Entry 6REA (electron microscopy, 3.60 A resolution); this record covers chains V and Z of the 20 polymer chains in the assembly.

Chain V:
Molecule: ATP synthase subunit alpha
From: Polytomella sp. Pringsheim 198.80
Reference sequence: A0ZW40 (A0ZW40_9CHLO); numbering as in UniProt (aligned over 1-562)
Amino-acid sequence (562 residues; row label = number of the first residue in the row):
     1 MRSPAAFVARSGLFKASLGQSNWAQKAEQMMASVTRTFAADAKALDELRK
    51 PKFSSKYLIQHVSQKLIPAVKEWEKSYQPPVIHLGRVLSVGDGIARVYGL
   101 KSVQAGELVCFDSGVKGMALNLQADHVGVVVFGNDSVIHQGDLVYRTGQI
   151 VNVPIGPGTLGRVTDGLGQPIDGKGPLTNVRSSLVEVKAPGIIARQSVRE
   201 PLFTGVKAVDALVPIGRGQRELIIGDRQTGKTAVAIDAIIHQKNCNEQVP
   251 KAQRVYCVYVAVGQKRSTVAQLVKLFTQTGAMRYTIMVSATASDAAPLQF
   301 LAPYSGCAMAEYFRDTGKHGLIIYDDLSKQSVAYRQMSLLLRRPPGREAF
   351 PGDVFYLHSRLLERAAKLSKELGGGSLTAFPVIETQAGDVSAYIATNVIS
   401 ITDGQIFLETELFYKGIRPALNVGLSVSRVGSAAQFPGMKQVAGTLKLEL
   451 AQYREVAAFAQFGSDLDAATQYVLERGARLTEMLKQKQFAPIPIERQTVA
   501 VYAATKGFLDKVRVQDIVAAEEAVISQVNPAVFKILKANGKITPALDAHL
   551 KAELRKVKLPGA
Unresolved in the structure: 1-42
Construct notes: conflict Arg266 (Lys in A0ZW40)
Bound ions: Mg2+: Thr232 (together with ATP)
Small-molecule neighbours:
  - ADP (adenosine-5'-diphosphate): Val427, Ser428, Arg429
  - ATP (adenosine-5'-triphosphate): Asp226, Arg227, Gln228, Thr229, Gly230, Lys231, Thr232, Ala233, Glu384, Phe413, Arg418, Pro419, Gln486, Lys487, Gln488

Chain Z:
Molecule: ATP synthase subunit beta
From: Polytomella sp. Pringsheim 198.80
Notes: EC 7.1.2.2
Reference sequence: A0ZW41 (A0ZW41_9CHLO); residues 1-574 here = UniProt positions 1-574
Amino-acid sequence (574 residues; each row starts with the number of its first residue):
     1 MALRYAAGLAKNVVQRQGASLNIARAFAAEPAPAIDAGYVSQVIGPVVDV
    51 RFDGELPSILSSLEVEGHSVRLVLEVAQHMGDNTVRCIAMDSTDGLVRGQ
   101 KVVDTGSPIKVPVGRGTLGRIMNVIGEPVDEQGPIDAADIWSIHREAPEF
   151 TEQSTEQEILVTGIKVVDLLAPYQRGGKIGLFGGAGVGKTVLIMELINNV
   201 AKAHGGFSVFAGVGERTREGNDLYREMIESGVIKLGAERGNSKCTLVYGQ
   251 MNEPPGARARVALTGLTVAEYFRDIEGQDVLLFVDNIFRFTQANSEVSAL
   301 LGRIPSAVGYQPTLATDLGGLQERITTTTKGSITSVQAVYVPADDLTDPA
   351 PATTFAHLDATTVLSRSIAELGIYPAVDPLDSTSRMLNPNVIGAEHYNVA
   401 RGVQKVLQDYKNLQDIIAILGMDELSEEDKLTVARARKIQRFLSQPFQVA
   451 EVFTGTPGKYVDLADTISGFQGVLTGKYDDLPEMAFYMVGDIKEVKEKAD
   501 KMAKDIASRKEADNKKVSEELKDIPSLDKLVSEIKEVVIEEDDGLEEDFK
   551 AEALSSETVVLNEEGKSVPLPKKN
Unresolved in the structure: 1-35
Construct notes: conflict Ala350 (Gly in A0ZW41), Leu387 (Arg in A0ZW41)
Bound ions: Mg2+: Thr190, Glu215, Glu219 (together with ADP)
Small-molecule neighbours:
  - ADP (adenosine-5'-diphosphate): Gly184, Ala185, Gly186, Val187, Gly188, Lys189, Thr190, Val191, Tyr374, Pro375, Phe447, Ala450, Phe453, Thr454, Met488
  - ATP (adenosine-5'-triphosphate): Ser384, Arg385, Tyr397

How chain V and chain Z interact:
Pairs across the interface (150):
  Pro80(V) - Glu563(Z)
  His83(V) - Asn562(Z)
  His83(V) - Glu563(Z)
  Leu84(V) - Glu563(Z)
  Gly99(V) - Arg98(Z)  hydrogen bond (backbone-side chain)
  Leu100(V) - Arg98(Z)  hydrogen bond (backbone-side chain)
  Lys101(V) - Val97(Z)
  Lys101(V) - Arg98(Z)
  Ser102(V) - Val97(Z)
  Val103(V) - Leu96(Z)
  Val103(V) - Val97(Z)
  Gln104(V) - Gly95(Z)
  Gln104(V) - Leu96(Z)
  Gln104(V) - Val97(Z)
  Ala105(V) - Val43(Z)  hydrophobic
  Ala105(V) - Thr93(Z)
  Ala105(V) - Asp94(Z)
  Ala105(V) - Gly95(Z)  hydrogen bond (backbone-backbone)
  Ala105(V) - Leu96(Z)  hydrogen bond (backbone-backbone)
  Cys110(V) - Thr558(Z)
  Cys110(V) - Val560(Z)  hydrophobic
  Cys110(V) - Leu570(Z)  hydrophobic
  Phe111(V) - Leu570(Z)
  Asp112(V) - Lys573(Z)
  Gly114(V) - Leu570(Z)
  Asn121(V) - Val43(Z)
  Asn121(V) - Ile44(Z)
  Leu122(V) - Gln42(Z)
  Leu122(V) - Val43(Z)  hydrogen bond (backbone-backbone)
  Leu122(V) - Leu96(Z)
  Gln123(V) - Ser41(Z)
  Gln123(V) - Gln42(Z)
  Gln123(V) - Ile44(Z)
  Gln123(V) - Arg98(Z)  hydrogen bond (backbone-side chain)
  Ala124(V) - Ser41(Z)
  Ala124(V) - Gln42(Z)
  His126(V) - Arg98(Z)  hydrogen bond (backbone-side chain)
  Val127(V) - Arg98(Z)
  Tyr145(V) - Val560(Z)  hydrophobic
  Tyr145(V) - Leu570(Z)  hydrophobic
  Tyr145(V) - Pro571(Z)
  Arg146(V) - Val560(Z)
  Arg146(V) - Leu561(Z)  hydrogen bond (backbone-backbone)
  Thr147(V) - Val559(Z)
  Thr147(V) - Leu561(Z)
  Pro154(V) - Leu554(Z)  hydrophobic
  Ile155(V) - Phe549(Z)
  Gly156(V) - Phe549(Z)
  Pro157(V) - Leu545(Z)  hydrophobic
  Pro157(V) - Phe549(Z)
  Leu160(V) - Leu545(Z)  hydrophobic
  Asn179(V) - Phe549(Z)
  Val180(V) - Phe549(Z)
  Val180(V) - Ala551(Z)
  Val180(V) - Glu552(Z)  hydrogen bond (backbone-backbone)
  Val180(V) - Leu554(Z)  hydrophobic
  Arg181(V) - Phe549(Z)
  Arg181(V) - Lys550(Z)
  Arg181(V) - Glu552(Z)  salt bridge
  Ser182(V) - Glu552(Z)  hydrogen bond (backbone-side chain)
  Ser182(V) - Leu554(Z)
  Glu186(V) - Asp94(Z)
  Lys188(V) - Asp91(Z)  salt bridge
  Ala189(V) - Asn252(Z)
  Pro190(V) - Thr217(Z)
  Gly191(V) - Thr217(Z)
  Ile192(V) - Asn221(Z)  hydrogen bond (backbone-side chain)
  Ile192(V) - Tyr248(Z)  hydrophobic
  Ile193(V) - Val129(Z)
  Ile193(V) - Asp130(Z)
  Ile193(V) - Glu131(Z)
  Ile193(V) - Arg225(Z)
  Arg195(V) - Thr217(Z)
  Arg195(V) - Arg218(Z)
  Arg195(V) - Asn221(Z)  hydrogen bond (backbone-side chain)
  Gln196(V) - Asn221(Z)
  Ser197(V) - Asp222(Z)
  Arg220(V) - Arg216(Z)
  Arg220(V) - Arg218(Z)
  Glu247(V) - Ile539(Z)
  Gln248(V) - Val537(Z)
  Gln248(V) - Ile539(Z)
  Val249(V) - Ile539(Z)
  Pro250(V) - Glu540(Z)
  Lys251(V) - Glu540(Z)  salt bridge
  Lys251(V) - Asp543(Z)
  Lys251(V) - Gly544(Z)
  Arg254(V) - Ile539(Z)
  Arg254(V) - Asp543(Z)
  Tyr256(V) - Asp543(Z)  hydrogen bond (side chain-backbone)
  Arg283(V) - Glu541(Z)  salt bridge
  Tyr312(V) - Leu545(Z)  hydrophobic
  Tyr312(V) - Phe549(Z)
  Phe313(V) - Leu545(Z)  hydrophobic
  Lys318(V) - Gly544(Z)  hydrogen bond (side chain-backbone)
  Lys318(V) - Leu545(Z)
  Pro344(V) - Ala299(Z)
  Pro345(V) - Pro305(Z)
  Arg347(V) - Val308(Z)
  Gly352(V) - Glu296(Z)
  Asp353(V) - Glu296(Z)
  Phe355(V) - Arg258(Z)
  Phe355(V) - Arg289(Z)
  Phe355(V) - Gln292(Z)
  Phe355(V) - Glu296(Z)
  Tyr356(V) - Asn252(Z)
  Tyr356(V) - Pro254(Z)  hydrophobic
  Tyr356(V) - Arg258(Z)
  Tyr356(V) - Glu296(Z)
  Ser359(V) - Met251(Z)  hydrogen bond (side chain-backbone)
  Glu363(V) - Thr217(Z)  hydrogen bond
  Glu363(V) - Met251(Z)
  Glu363(V) - Asn252(Z)
  Ser391(V) - Ala343(Z)
  Thr396(V) - Tyr340(Z)
  Thr396(V) - Ala343(Z)
  Asn397(V) - Gln292(Z)
  Ile399(V) - Ala185(Z)  hydrophobic
  Ile399(V) - Arg216(Z)
  Ser400(V) - Arg216(Z)  hydrogen bond (backbone-side chain)
  Ser400(V) - Met251(Z)
  Ser400(V) - Arg289(Z)  hydrogen bond
  Ser400(V) - Tyr340(Z)
  Ile401(V) - Arg216(Z)  hydrogen bond (backbone-side chain)
  Ile401(V) - Met251(Z)  hydrophobic
  Thr402(V) - Arg216(Z)  hydrogen bond (backbone-side chain)
  Asp403(V) - Arg216(Z)  salt bridge
  Asp403(V) - Arg218(Z)  salt bridge
  Gly424(V) - Glu370(Z)
  Arg429(V) - Ala185(Z)
  Arg429(V) - Gly186(Z)
  Arg429(V) - Arg216(Z)
  Arg429(V) - Phe453(Z)
  Ser432(V) - Val452(Z)  hydrogen bond (side chain-backbone)
  Ser432(V) - Phe453(Z)  hydrogen bond (side chain-backbone)
  Ala433(V) - Val452(Z)  hydrophobic
  Arg454(V) - Glu370(Z)  salt bridge
  Phe459(V) - Ala418(Z)
  Ala531(V) - Val531(Z)  hydrophobic
  Lys534(V) - Ile534(Z)
  Ile535(V) - Leu530(Z)
  Ile535(V) - Val531(Z)  hydrophobic
  Ala538(V) - Ile534(Z)  hydrophobic
  Ala545(V) - Ile524(Z)
  Ala545(V) - Leu530(Z)
  His549(V) - Ile524(Z)
  His549(V) - Pro525(Z)  hydrogen bond (side chain-backbone)
  His549(V) - Leu527(Z)
  Glu553(V) - Leu527(Z)
  Arg555(V) - Asp513(Z)  salt bridge
Interface residues without a listed pair, chain V (107 interface residues in all): Ile82, Gly106, Leu120, Asp125, Asp142, Gly148, Ile150, Val198, Arg343, Arg360, Gln405, Leu425, Val430, Gly431, Ala458, Phe462, Val532, Pro544, Leu546, Ala548, Lys551, Ala552
Interface residues without a listed pair, chain Z (91 interface residues in all): Gly45, Pro46, Ser92, Ile121, Gly220, Tyr224, Glu253, Pro255, Ser295, Leu300, Gly309, Asp345, Ile417, Ile419, Gly421, Thr454, Asn514, Ser518, Glu520, Ser526, Val538, Asp542, Glu546, Asn574

Summary:
The interface between chain V and chain Z involves 107 residues on one side and 91 on the other; the contacts
include 23 hydrogen bonds and 8 salt bridges. Among the polar pairs are Arg181(V)-Glu552(Z),
Lys188(V)-Asp91(Z) and Lys251(V)-Glu540(Z).
Here chain V is ATP synthase subunit alpha and chain Z is ATP synthase subunit beta, both from Polytomella sp.
Pringsheim 198.80. Entry 6REA (Cryo-EM structure of Polytomella F-ATP synthase, Rotary substate 2D, focussed
refinement of F1 head and rotor) was determined by electron microscopy together with 6RD4, 6RD5, 6RD6, 6RD7,
6RD8, 6RD9 and 46 further entries from the same study.
